6RQF - chains F and H of the 16 polymer chains in the assembly; structure by electron microscopy, 3.58 A resolution.

[Chain F]
Name: Cytochrome b6-f complex subunit 7
Source organism: Spinacia oleracea
Reference sequence: P80883 (PETM_SPIOL); residue numbers follow UniProt; this construct covers 1-36
Amino-acid sequence (36 residues; row label = number of the first residue in the row):
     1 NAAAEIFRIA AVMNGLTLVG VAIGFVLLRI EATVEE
Residues lining bound ligands: 6PL ((4S,7R)-4-hydroxy-N,N,N-trimethyl-9-oxo-7-[(palmitoyloxy)methyl]-3,5,8-trioxa-4-phosphahexacosan-1-aminium 4-oxide): Arg8, Ile9, Val12, Met13, Gly15, Leu16, Val19

[Chain H]
Name: Cytochrome b6-f complex subunit 8
Source organism: Spinacia oleracea
Reference sequence: P61045 (PETN_SPIOL); numbering as in UniProt (aligned over 1-29)
Amino-acid sequence (29 residues; row label = number of the first residue in the row):
     1 MDIVSLAWAA LMVVFTFSLS LVVWGRSGL
Residues lining bound ligands:
  - 6PL ((4S,7R)-4-hydroxy-N,N,N-trimethyl-9-oxo-7-[(palmitoyloxy)methyl]-3,5,8-trioxa-4-phosphahexacosan-1-aminium 4-oxide): Trp8, Leu11, Met12, Phe15
  - beta-carotene (BCR): Phe15, Ser18, Leu19, Val22

[How chain F and chain H interact]
Contacting residue pairs - 17 pairs, chain F then chain H:
  Leu16(F) with Met12(H), hydrophobic; Phe15(H), hydrophobic; Thr16(H), hydrogen bond (backbone-side chain)
  Thr17(F) with Phe15(H); Leu19(H)
  Val19(F) with Thr16(H)
  Gly20(F) with Thr16(H); Ser20(H), hydrogen bond (backbone-side chain)
  Ile23(F) with Ser20(H)
  Gly24(F) with Ser20(H), hydrogen bond (backbone-side chain); Val23(H)
  Phe25(F) with Leu29(H)
  Leu27(F) with Trp24(H)
  Leu28(F) with Val23(H); Trp24(H); Ser27(H)
  Glu31(F) with Trp24(H), hydrogen bond
Also at the interface, not in a pair above, chain F (13 interface residues in all): Val12, Met13, Val21
Also at the interface, not in a pair above, chain H (12 interface residues in all): Phe17, Leu21, Gly28

[Overview]
13 residues of chain F and 12 residues of chain H are in contact; the contacts include 4 hydrogen bonds. Polar
contacts include Leu16(F)-Thr16(H), Gly20(F)-Ser20(H) and Gly24(F)-Ser20(H). Compound 6PL is bound between
chain F and chain H. Ligands of chain H: beta-carotene.
Chain F is Cytochrome b6-f complex subunit 7 and chain H is Cytochrome b6-f complex subunit 8, both from
Spinacia oleracea; the structure, 3.6 Angstrom cryo-EM structure of the dimeric cytochrome b6f complex from
Spinacia oleracea with natively bound ..., was determined by electron microscopy.
